9BXZ - chains C and D of the 5 polymer chains in the assembly; structure by electron microscopy, 8.11 A resolution (very low resolution: no residue pairs are listed; an interface is given only as per-side residue counts).

== Chain C (and D) ==
Name: Ribonucleoside-diphosphate reductase subunit beta
From: Bacillus subtilis
Notes: EC 1.17.4.1; chain D of this document is another copy of the same molecule, construct and numbering; everything in this record applies to it too
UniProtKB: P50621 (RIR2_BACSU); residues 1-329 here = UniProt positions 1-329
Chain sequence (350 residues; row label = number of the first residue in the row; numbers below 1 keep their minus sign (Met-20 is residue -20)):
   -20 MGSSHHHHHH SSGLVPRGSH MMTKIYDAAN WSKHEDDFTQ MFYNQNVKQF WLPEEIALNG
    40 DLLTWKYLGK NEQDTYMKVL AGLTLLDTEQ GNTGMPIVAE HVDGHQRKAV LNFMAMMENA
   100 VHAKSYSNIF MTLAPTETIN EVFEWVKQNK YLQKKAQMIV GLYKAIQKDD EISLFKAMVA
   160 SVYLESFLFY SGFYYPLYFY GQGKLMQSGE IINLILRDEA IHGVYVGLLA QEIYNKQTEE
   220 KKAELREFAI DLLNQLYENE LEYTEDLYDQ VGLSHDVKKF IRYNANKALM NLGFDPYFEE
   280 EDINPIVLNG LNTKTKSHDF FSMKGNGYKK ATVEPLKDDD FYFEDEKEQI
Disordered / not traced: -20 to 15, 291-310, 323-329
Differences from the reference sequence: initiating methionine (-20); expression tag (-19 to 0)
Bound ions: Mn2+ site 1: Asp66, Glu97, His101, Glu198; Mn2+ site 2: Glu97, Glu164, Glu198, His201
Curated features (UniProtKB/Swiss-Prot):
  - active site: Tyr105
  - binding site (Fe cation): Asp66, Glu97, His101, Glu164, Glu198, His201

== Chain C / chain D interface ==
At this resolution (8 A) residue pairs are not listed: 18 residues of chain C and 16 of chain D lie at the interface.

== Overview ==
18 residues of chain C and 16 residues of chain D are in contact. The Mn2+ site 1 is built by Asp66(C),
Glu97(C), His101(C) and Glu198(C). UniProt lists active-site residue Tyr105(C) and 6 Fe cation-binding
residues on chain C.
Both chains are Ribonucleoside-diphosphate reductase subunit beta (Bacillus subtilis). Entry 9BXZ (Class 15
model for pre-reduction condition of Bacillus subtilis ribonucleotide reductase complex) was determined by
electron microscopy together with 9BW3, 9BWX, 9BX2, 9BX3, 9BX6, 9BX8 and 39 further entries from the same
study.
